Entry 2J37 (electron microscopy, 8.70 A resolution (very low resolution: no residue pairs are listed; an interface is given only as per-side residue counts)); this record covers chains W and Z of the 8 polymer chains in the assembly.

== Chain W ==
Molecule: Signal recognition particle 54 kDa protein (SRP54)
Organism: Canis sp
Reference sequence: P61010 (SRP54_CANFA); residue numbers follow UniProt; this construct covers 1-504
Sequence (504 residues; numbered 1 to 504; the number before each row is that of its first residue):
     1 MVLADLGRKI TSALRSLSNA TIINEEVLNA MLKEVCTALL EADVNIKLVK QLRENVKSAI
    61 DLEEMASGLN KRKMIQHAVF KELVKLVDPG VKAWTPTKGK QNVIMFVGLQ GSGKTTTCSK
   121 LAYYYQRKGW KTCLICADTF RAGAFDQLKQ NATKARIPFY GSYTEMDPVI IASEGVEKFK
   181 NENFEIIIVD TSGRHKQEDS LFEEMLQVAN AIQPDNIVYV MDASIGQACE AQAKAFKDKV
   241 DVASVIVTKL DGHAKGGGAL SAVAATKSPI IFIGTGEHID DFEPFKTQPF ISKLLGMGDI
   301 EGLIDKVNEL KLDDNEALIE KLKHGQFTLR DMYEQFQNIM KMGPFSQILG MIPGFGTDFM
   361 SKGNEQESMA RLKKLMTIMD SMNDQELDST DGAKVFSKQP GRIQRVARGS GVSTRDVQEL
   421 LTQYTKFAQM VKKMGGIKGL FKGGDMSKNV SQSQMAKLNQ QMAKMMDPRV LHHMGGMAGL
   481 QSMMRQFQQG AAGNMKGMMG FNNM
Not modelled in the structure: 1-7, 100-101, 489-504
UniProt features mapped onto this chain:
  - binding site (GTP): Gly108 to Thr115, Asp190 to Arg194, Thr248 to Asp251

== Chain Z ==
Molecule: Ribosomal RNA
Organism: Haloarcula marismortui
Sequence (280 nucleotides; each row starts with the number of its first residue):
     1 CUGCAAAGUA CCCUCAGAAG GGAGGCGAAA UAGAGCACAG CGAUAGUCGG GUGAGAACCC
    61 CGACGGCCUA AUGGAUAAGG GUUCCUCAGC ACUGCUGAUC AGCUGAGGGU UAGCCGGUCC
   121 UAAGUCAUAC CGCAACUCGA CUAUGACGAA AUGGGAAACG GGUUAAUAUU CCCGUGCCAC
   181 GGGGUCGAUC ACGCUGGGCA UCGCCCAGUC GAACCGUCCA ACUCCGUGGA AGCCGUAAUG
   241 GCAGGAAGCG GACGAACGGC GGCAUAGGGA AACGUGAUUC

== Chain W / chain Z interface ==
At this resolution (9 A) residue pairs are not listed: 9 residues of chain W and 8 of chain Z lie at the interface.

== Summary ==
9 residues of chain W face 8 of chain Z across their interface. UniProt lists 17 GTP-binding residues on chain
W.
Chain W is Signal recognition particle 54 kDa protein (SRP54) (Canis sp) and chain Z is Ribosomal RNA
(Haloarcula marismortui); the structure, Model of mammalian srp bound to 80S rncs, was determined by electron
microscopy.
